6MEJ - chains A and B of the 5 polymer chains in the assembly; structure by X-ray diffraction, 2.80 A resolution.

# Chain A
Protein: antibody HEPC46 Heavy Chain
Organism: Homo sapiens
Notes: antibody fragment or engineered binder
Sequence (230 residues; row label = number of the first residue in the row; a row labelled like 82A-82C holds insertion residues (82A, then the next letters in order)):
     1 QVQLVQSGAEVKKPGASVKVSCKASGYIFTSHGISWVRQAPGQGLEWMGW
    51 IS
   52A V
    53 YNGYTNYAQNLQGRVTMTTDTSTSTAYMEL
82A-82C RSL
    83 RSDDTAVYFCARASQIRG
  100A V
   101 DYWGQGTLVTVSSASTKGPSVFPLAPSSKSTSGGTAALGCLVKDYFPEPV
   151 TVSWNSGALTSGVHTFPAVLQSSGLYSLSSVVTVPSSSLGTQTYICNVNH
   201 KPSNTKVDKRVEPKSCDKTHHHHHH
Unresolved in the structure: 129-132, 215-225
Disulfide bonds: Cys22-Cys92, Cys140-Cys196
Residues lining bound ligands: N-acetylglucosamine (NAG; 2-acetamido-2-deoxy-beta-D-glucopyranose): Gly26, Tyr27, Ile28

# Chain B
Protein: antibody HEPC46 Light Chain
Organism: Homo sapiens
Notes: antibody fragment or engineered binder
Sequence (217 residues; each row starts with the number of its first residue; note: 1 number in that range is skipped by the numbering (no residue carries it; nothing is unmodelled there); a row labelled like 27A-27B holds insertion residues (27A, then the next letters in order)):
     1 QSVLTQPPS
    11 ASGTPGQRVTISCSGSS
27A-27B SN
    28 IGSNYVYWYQQFPGTAPKLLIYGNNQRPSGVPDRFSGSKSGTSASLAISG
    78 LRSEDEADYYCAAWDDSL
95A-95C SGP
    96 WVFGGGTQVTVLGQPKAAPSVTLFPPSSEELQANKATLVCLISDFYPGAV
   146 TVAWKADSSPVKAGVETTTPSKQSNNKYAASSYLSLTPEQWKSHRSYSCQ
   196 VTHEGSTVEKTVAPTECS
Unresolved in the structure: 1, 210-213
Disulfide bonds: Cys23-Cys88, Cys135-Cys194

# Chain A / chain B interface
Pairs across the interface (66; chain A residue first):
  Val37(A) - Phe98(B)  hydrophobic
  Gln39(A) - Gln38(B)  hydrogen bond
  Gln39(A) - Tyr87(B)  hydrogen bond
  Gln43(A) - Tyr87(B)
  Gly44(A) - Tyr87(B)
  Leu45(A) - Pro44(B)  hydrophobic
  Leu45(A) - Tyr87(B)  hydrophobic
  Leu45(A) - Phe98(B)
  Trp47(A) - Pro95C(B)  hydrophobic
  Trp47(A) - Trp96(B)
  Trp50(A) - Trp91(B)  hydrophobic
  Trp50(A) - Pro95C(B)  hydrophobic
  Trp50(A) - Trp96(B)  hydrophobic
  Asn58(A) - Pro95C(B)
  Gln61(A) - Leu95(B)  hydrogen bond (side chain-backbone)
  Phe91(A) - Ala43(B)  hydrophobic
  Ser96(A) - Trp91(B)
  Gln97(A) - Tyr34(B)
  Gln97(A) - Trp91(B)  hydrogen bond (backbone-side chain)
  Ile98(A) - Tyr34(B)  hydrogen bond (backbone-side chain)
  Arg99(A) - Tyr34(B)
  Arg99(A) - Tyr49(B)
  Arg99(A) - Pro55(B)
  Gly100(A) - Tyr34(B)  hydrogen bond (backbone-side chain)
  Gly100(A) - Trp91(B)
  Gly100(A) - Trp96(B)
  Val100A(A) - Tyr36(B)  hydrogen bond (backbone-side chain)
  Val100A(A) - Trp96(B)
  Asp101(A) - Leu46(B)
  Trp103(A) - Tyr36(B)
  Trp103(A) - Ala43(B)  hydrophobic
  Trp103(A) - Pro44(B)
  Gly104(A) - Ala43(B)
  Phe122(A) - Ser122(B)
  Phe122(A) - Glu125(B)
  Pro123(A) - Ser122(B)
  Pro123(A) - Glu124(B)
  Leu124(A) - Phe119(B)  hydrophobic
  Ala125(A) - Phe119(B)
  Leu138(A) - Phe119(B)  hydrophobic
  Lys143(A) - Glu125(B)  salt bridge
  Lys143(A) - Lys130(B)
  Asp144(A) - Lys130(B)  salt bridge
  His164(A) - Ser138(B)  hydrogen bond
  His164(A) - Ser169(B)
  His164(A) - Ala174(B)
  Phe166(A) - Leu136(B)  hydrophobic
  Phe166(A) - Ile137(B)
  Phe166(A) - Ser138(B)
  Phe166(A) - Ala175(B)
  Phe166(A) - Ser176(B)
  Pro167(A) - Ser176(B)
  Ala168(A) - Thr163(B)
  Val169(A) - Glu161(B)
  Val169(A) - Tyr178(B)  hydrophobic
  Leu170(A) - Glu161(B)
  Gln171(A) - Glu161(B)
  Ser172(A) - Glu161(B)  hydrogen bond (backbone-side chain)
  Ser177(A) - Tyr178(B)
  Leu178(A) - Tyr178(B)
  Ser179(A) - Val134(B)
  Ser179(A) - Leu136(B)
  Ser179(A) - Tyr178(B)  hydrogen bond (backbone-side chain)
  Val181(A) - Phe119(B)  hydrophobic
  Val181(A) - Leu136(B)  hydrophobic
  Lys214(A) - Ser123(B)
Interface residues without a listed pair, chain A (46 interface residues in all): Gly42, Glu46, Gln105, Ala137, Gly139, Leu141, Lys209
Interface residues without a listed pair, chain B (39 interface residues in all): Tyr32, Thr42, Gly50, Gly100, Thr132, Thr162, Thr164, Ser166

# Summary
46 residues of chain A face 39 of chain B across their interface, with 10 hydrogen bonds and 2 salt bridges.
Polar pairs include Lys143(A)-Glu125(B), Asp144(A)-Lys130(B) and Gln39(A)-Gln38(B). Ligands of chain A:
N-acetylglucosamine.
Chain A is antibody HEPC46 Heavy Chain and chain B is antibody HEPC46 Light Chain, both from Homo sapiens; the
structure, Crystal structure of Hepatitis C virus envelope glycoprotein E2 ectodomain in complex with human
antibodies HEPC3 ..., was determined by X-ray diffraction (same publication as 6MED, 6MEE, 6MEG, 6MEH, 6MEI
and 6MEK).
